Entry 3TDD (X-ray diffraction, 2.70 A resolution); this record covers chains F and G of the 28 polymer chains in the assembly.

Chain F:
Protein: Proteasome component C1
Source organism: Saccharomyces cerevisiae
Notes: EC 3.4.25.1
UniProt: P21242 (PSA3_YEAST); the construct lacks a stretch of the UniProt sequence and is renumbered around it, so the offset changes along the chain: 5-180 = UniProt 5-180; 184-199 = UniProt 187-202; 201-206 = UniProt 203-208; 207-218 = UniProt 211-222; 1 more segments
Amino-acid sequence (244 residues; numbered 5 to 241 plus 11 insertion-coded residues; 4 numbers in that range are skipped by the numbering (no residue carries them; nothing is unmodelled there); the number before each row is that of its first residue; a row labelled like 18A-18F holds insertion residues (18A, then the next letters in order)):
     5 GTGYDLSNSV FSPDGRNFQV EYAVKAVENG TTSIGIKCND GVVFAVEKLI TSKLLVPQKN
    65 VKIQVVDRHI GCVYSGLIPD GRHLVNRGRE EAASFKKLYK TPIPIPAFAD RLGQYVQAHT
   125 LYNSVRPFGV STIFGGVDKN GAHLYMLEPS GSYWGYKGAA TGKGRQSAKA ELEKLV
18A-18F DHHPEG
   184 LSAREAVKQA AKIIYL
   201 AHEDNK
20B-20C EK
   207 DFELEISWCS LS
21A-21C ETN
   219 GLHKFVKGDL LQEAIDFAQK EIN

Chain G:
Protein: Proteasome component C7-alpha
Source organism: Saccharomyces cerevisiae
Notes: EC 3.4.25.1
UniProt: P21243 (PSA6_YEAST); the construct lacks a stretch of the UniProt sequence and is renumbered around it, so the offset changes along the chain: 6-34 = UniProt 10-38; 35-143 = UniProt 40-148; 144-179 = UniProt 150-185; 186-218 = UniProt 199-231; 1 more segments
Amino-acid sequence (243 residues; numbered 6 to 240 plus 14 insertion-coded residues; 6 numbers in that range are skipped by the numbering (no residue carries them; nothing is unmodelled there); the number before each row is that of its first residue; a row labelled like 17A-17E holds insertion residues (17A, then the next letters in order)):
     6 AGYDRHITIF SPEGRLYQVE YAFKATNQT
   34A N
    35 INSLAVRGKD CTVVISQKKV PDKLLDPTTV SYIFCISRTI GMVVNGPIPD ARNAALRAKA
    95 EAAEFRYKYG YDMPCDVLAK RMANLSQIYT QRAYMRPLGV ILTFVSVDE
   14A E
   144 LGPSIYKTDP AGYYVGYKAT ATGPKQQEIT TNLENH
17A-17E FKKSK
18A-18D IDHI
   184 N
18G-18H EE
   18M S
   186 WEKVVEFAIT HMIDALGTEF SKNDLEVGVA TKD
   220 KFFTLSAENI EERLVAIAEQ D

Chain F / chain G interface:
Residue-residue contacts (62; chain F residue first):
  Thr6(F) with His11(G), hydrogen bond (backbone-side chain)
  Gly7(F) with His11(G)
  Tyr8(F) with Arg10(G); His11(G); Tyr26(G), hydrogen bond
  Ser13(F) with Arg130(G)
  Val14(F) with His11(G); Gln23(G)
  Phe15(F) with Gln23(G), hydrogen bond (backbone-side chain); Tyr26(G); Ala27(G), hydrophobic; Ala30(G), hydrophobic; Arg130(G); Pro131(G); Gly133(G)
  Ser16(F) with Tyr26(G)
  Pro17(F) with Tyr26(G), hydrophobic; Lys29(G)
  Asp18A(F) with Lys57(G), salt bridge
  Gly19(F) with Tyr26(G); Ala30(G); Gln33(G), hydrogen bond (backbone-side chain)
  Lys41(F) with Asp60(G), salt bridge
  Gln118(F) with Arg86(G), hydrogen bond (side chain-backbone); Asn87(G); Leu90(G)
  Gln121(F) with Pro83(G); Asp84(G); Asn87(G), hydrogen bond; Arg130(G)
  Thr124(F) with Arg130(G), hydrogen bond (backbone-side chain)
  Leu125(F) with Asn87(G); Tyr128(G); Arg130(G)
  Tyr126(F) with Tyr128(G); Met129(G), hydrophobic
  Ser154(F) with Pro83(G)
  Gly155(F) with Pro83(G)
  Ser156(F) with Ile82(G); Pro83(G)
  Tyr157(F) with Arg86(G), hydrogen bond (backbone-side chain)
  Trp158(F) with Leu59(G), hydrophobic; Thr63(G); Val64(G), hydrophobic; Ser65(G); Tyr66(G); Ile82(G), hydrophobic; Arg86(G)
  Gly159(F) with Leu59(G); Asp60(G), hydrogen bond (backbone-backbone); Thr63(G), hydrogen bond (backbone-side chain)
  Tyr160(F) with Leu58(G); Leu59(G)
  Lys161(F) with Lys57(G); Leu58(G), hydrogen bond (backbone-backbone); Leu59(G)
  Gly162(F) with Leu58(G)
  Lys173(F) with Leu58(G)
  Leu176(F) with Leu58(G), hydrophobic
  Glu177(F) with Lys57(G), salt bridge; Leu58(G)
  Val180(F) with Leu58(G), hydrophobic
Interface residues without a listed pair, chain F (32 interface residues in all): Asp18, Arg20, Asp114
Interface residues without a listed pair, chain G (30 interface residues in all): Asp56, Pro61, Leu132

Summary:
Chain F and chain G form an interface of 32 and 30 residues respectively; the contacts include 11 hydrogen
bonds and 3 salt bridges. Polar pairs include Asp18A(F)-Lys57(G), Lys41(F)-Asp60(G) and Glu177(F)-Lys57(G).
Chain F is Proteasome component C1 and chain G is Proteasome component C7-alpha, both from Saccharomyces
cerevisiae; the structure, Crystal structure of yeast CP in complex with Belactosin C, was determined by X-ray
diffraction.
